6NK0 - chains A and C; structure by X-ray diffraction, 1.53 A resolution.

Chain A:
Molecule: Ephrin type-A receptor 2
Source organism: Homo sapiens
Notes: EC 2.7.10.1; fragment: Ephrin type-A receptor 2
Reference sequence: P29317 (EPHA2_HUMAN); residue numbers follow UniProt; this construct covers 28-200
Chain sequence (187 residues; row label = number of the first residue in the row):
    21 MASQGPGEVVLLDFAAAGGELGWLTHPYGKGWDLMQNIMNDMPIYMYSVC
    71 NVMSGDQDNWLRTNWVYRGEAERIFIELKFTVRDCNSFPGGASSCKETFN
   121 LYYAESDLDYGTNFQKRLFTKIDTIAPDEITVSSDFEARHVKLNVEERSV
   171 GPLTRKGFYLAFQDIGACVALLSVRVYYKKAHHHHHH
Not modelled in the structure: 21-26, 39-41
Differences from the reference sequence: expression tag (21-27, 201-207)
Cystine bridges: Cys70-Cys188, Cys105-Cys115
Curated features (UniProtKB/Swiss-Prot):
  - mutagenesis: Arg103 (R103E: Significantly reduced response to EFNA1)
What the authors report for this chain:
  - specificity-determining residues: Asn57, Met66, Ser68, Phe156 (by similarity / conservation)
  - mutagenesis - G131Y: decreased binding to YSA-GSGSK-bio (2)

Chain C:
Molecule: bA-WLA-Yam
Chain sequence (12 residues; each row starts with the number of its first residue; note: 89 numbers in that range are skipped by the numbering (no residue carries them; nothing is unmodelled there)):
     1 XWLAYPDSVPY
   101 X
Modified / non-standard residues: BAL (beta-alanine) at position 1; NH2 (amino group) at position 101
Glycans and other covalent adducts: covalent link Tyr11-NH2_101

Interface between chain A and chain C:
Pairs across the interface (36):
  Leu54(A) - Pro10(C)
  Leu54(A) - Tyr11(C)  hydrogen bond (backbone-backbone)
  Met55(A) - Leu3(C)  hydrophobic
  Met55(A) - Ser8(C)
  Met55(A) - Val9(C)
  Met55(A) - Pro10(C)
  Gln56(A) - Asp7(C)
  Gln56(A) - Ser8(C)
  Gln56(A) - Val9(C)  hydrogen bond (backbone-backbone)
  Gln56(A) - Tyr11(C)
  Asn57(A) - Tyr5(C)
  Asn57(A) - Pro6(C)  hydrogen bond (side chain-backbone)
  Asn57(A) - Asp7(C)
  Tyr65(A) - Tyr11(C)  hydrophobic
  Met66(A) - Tyr5(C)  hydrophobic
  Ser68(A) - Ala4(C)
  Cys70(A) - Trp2(C)  hydrophobic
  Val72(A) - Trp2(C)
  Thr101(A) - Ala4(C)
  Thr101(A) - Tyr5(C)
  Arg103(A) - Leu3(C)  hydrogen bond (side chain-backbone)
  Arg103(A) - Ala4(C)
  Ser107(A) - Trp2(C)
  Phe108(A) - Trp2(C)  hydrophobic
  Phe156(A) - Leu3(C)
  Phe156(A) - Ala4(C)
  Phe156(A) - Tyr5(C)
  Phe156(A) - Pro6(C)
  Arg159(A) - Pro6(C)
  Arg159(A) - Asp7(C)  salt bridge
  Val161(A) - Pro6(C)
  Cys188(A) - Leu3(C)
  Cys188(A) - Ala4(C)  hydrophobic
  Val189(A) - Ala4(C)
  Ala190(A) - Tyr5(C)  hydrophobic
  Leu192(A) - Tyr5(C)  hydrophobic
Interface residues without a listed pair, chain A (26 interface residues in all): Asp53, Ile58, Met59, Val69, Met73, Pro109
From the paper, about this interface:
  - interface residues, chain C: Trp2(C), Tyr11(C)

Summary:
The interface between chain A and chain C involves 26 residues on one side and 10 on the other; the contacts
include 4 hydrogen bonds and 1 salt bridge. Polar pairs include Arg159(A)-Asp7(C), Asn57(A)-Pro6(C) and
Arg103(A)-Leu3(C). The paper reports that G131Y of chain A reduces binding to YSA-GSGSK-bio (2); interface
residues Trp2(C) and Tyr11(C).
Chain A is Ephrin type-A receptor 2 (Homo sapiens) and chain C is bA-WLA-Yam; the structure, EphA2 LBD in
complex with bA-WLA-Yam peptide, was determined by X-ray diffraction together with 6NJZ, 6NK1, 6NK2 and 6NKP
from the same study.
